7QB5 - chains 222 and 333 of the 4 polymer chains in the assembly; structure by X-ray diffraction, 1.73 A resolution.

# Chain 222
Name: Capsid protein VP2
Organism: Coxsackievirus A24
UniProtKB: V9VEF3 (V9VEF3_9ENTO); residues 70-340 here = UniProt positions 70-340
Chain sequence (271 residues; numbered 70 to 340; the number before each row is that of its first residue):
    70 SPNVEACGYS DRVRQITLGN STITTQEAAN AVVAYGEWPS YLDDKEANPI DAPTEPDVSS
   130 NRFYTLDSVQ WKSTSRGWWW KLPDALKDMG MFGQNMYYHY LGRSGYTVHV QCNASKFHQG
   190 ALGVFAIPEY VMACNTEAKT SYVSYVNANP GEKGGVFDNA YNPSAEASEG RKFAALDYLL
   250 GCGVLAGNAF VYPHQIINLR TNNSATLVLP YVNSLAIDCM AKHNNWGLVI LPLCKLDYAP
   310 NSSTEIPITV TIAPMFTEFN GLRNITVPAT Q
Disordered / not traced: 70-76
Ion coordination: Ca2+ near Glu124 (its only coordinating residue here)

# Chain 333
Name: Capsid protein VP3
Organism: Coxsackievirus A24
UniProtKB: V9VEF3 (V9VEF3_9ENTO); numbering as in UniProt (aligned over 341-580)
Chain sequence (240 residues; each row starts with the number of its first residue):
   341 GLPTMLTPGS SQFLTSDDFQ SPCALPNFDV TPPIHIPGEV FNMMELAEID SMIPMNSVTG
   401 KANTMEMYPI PLDDKGSATP IFSISLSPAS DKRLQYTMLG EILNYYTHWT GSLRFTFLFC
   461 GSMMATGKIL LSYSPPGAKP PTTRKDAMLG THIIWDLGLQ SSCTMLAPWI SNTVYRRCIK
   521 DDFTEGGYIT CFYQTRIVVP SGTPTSMFML AFVSACPDFS VRLLRDTNHI SQRTLFARAQ
Disordered / not traced: 575-580

# Chain 222 / chain 333 interface
Residue-residue contacts - 75 pairs, chain 222 then chain 333:
  Arg81(222) with Leu499(333)
  Tyr104(222) with Gly378(333)
  Glu106(222) with His375(333), salt bridge; Pro377(333)
  Glu115(222) with Ile374(333); His375(333), hydrogen bond (side chain-backbone)
  Arg145(222) with Met405(333); Glu406(333), salt bridge
  Lys185(222) with Ser462(333); Met463(333), hydrogen bond (backbone-backbone); Met464(333), hydrogen bond (backbone-backbone)
  Phe186(222) with Ser462(333); Met464(333), hydrophobic; Ser541(333); Gly542(333); Thr543(333); Pro544(333)
  His187(222) with Ser462(333)
  Gln188(222) with Cys460(333); Gly461(333); Ser462(333), hydrogen bond (side chain-backbone); Pro544(333); Ser546(333), hydrogen bond (side chain-backbone); Met547(333)
  Gly189(222) with Cys460(333)
  Ala190(222) with Cys460(333), hydrophobic
  Asp246(222) with Met405(333)
  Tyr247(222) with Asn403(333); Thr404(333); Met405(333), hydrophobic
  Leu254(222) with Met407(333), hydrophobic; Tyr408(333); Tyr436(333), hydrophobic
  Ala255(222) with Met405(333), hydrophobic; Tyr408(333)
  Gly256(222) with Ser391(333); Met392(333), hydrogen bond (backbone-backbone); Tyr408(333), hydrogen bond (backbone-side chain)
  Asn257(222) with Ser391(333), hydrogen bond; Tyr436(333), hydrogen bond (side chain-backbone); Thr437(333); Met438(333), hydrogen bond (side chain-backbone)
  Phe259(222) with Ile389(333); Asp390(333); Met392(333), hydrophobic; Phe552(333), hydrophobic
  Val260(222) with Met438(333), hydrophobic
  Ile265(222) with Leu458(333), hydrophobic
  Asn267(222) with Leu458(333); Phe459(333), hydrogen bond (side chain-backbone); Cys460(333)
  Arg269(222) with Phe459(333); Gly461(333); Ser462(333), hydrogen bond (side chain-backbone); Met463(333); Ala465(333), hydrogen bond (side chain-backbone); Gly498(333), hydrogen bond (side chain-backbone)
  Thr270(222) with Ser501(333)
  Pro279(222) with Pro377(333), hydrophobic
  Tyr280(222) with Pro377(333)
  Val281(222) with Pro377(333), hydrophobic
  Asn282(222) with Ile376(333)
  Leu284(222) with Ile374(333)
  Ala285(222) with Ile374(333)
  Leu302(222) with Pro409(333); Leu550(333), hydrophobic
  Cys303(222) with Cys460(333), hydrophobic; Phe548(333), hydrophobic; Leu550(333), hydrophobic
  Lys304(222) with Phe548(333)
  Asp306(222) with Pro544(333)
  Ala308(222) with Gly542(333); Thr543(333); Pro544(333)
  Pro309(222) with Gly542(333)
Also at the interface, not in a pair above, chain 222 (39 interface residues in all): Ser283, Leu300, Pro301, Tyr307
Also at the interface, not in a pair above, chain 333 (41 interface residues in all): Leu497, Pro540

# In short
39 residues of chain 222 face 41 of chain 333 across their interface, with 14 hydrogen bonds and 2 salt
bridges. Among the polar pairs are Glu106(222)-His375(333), Arg145(222)-Glu406(333) and
Glu115(222)-His375(333).
Here chain 222 is Capsid protein VP2 and chain 333 is Capsid protein VP3, both from Coxsackievirus A24. Entry
7QB5 (Coxsackievirus A24v (CVA24v) in complex with a dimeric C2-C9-linked sialic acid inhibitor) was
determined by X-ray diffraction.
